PDB entry 2UV7 | X-ray diffraction, 2.00 A resolution | chain A

== Chain A ==
Protein: 5'-amp-activated protein kinase subunit gamma-1
Organism: Homo sapiens
Notes: fragment: cbs 3 and 4 fragment, residues 182-325
UniProtKB: P54619 (AAKG1_HUMAN); residues 182-325 here = UniProt positions 182-325
Sequence (152 residues; row label = number of the first residue in the row; note: 182 numbers in that range are skipped by the numbering (no residue carries them; nothing is unmodelled there); numbers below 1 keep their minus sign (Met-8 is residue -8)):
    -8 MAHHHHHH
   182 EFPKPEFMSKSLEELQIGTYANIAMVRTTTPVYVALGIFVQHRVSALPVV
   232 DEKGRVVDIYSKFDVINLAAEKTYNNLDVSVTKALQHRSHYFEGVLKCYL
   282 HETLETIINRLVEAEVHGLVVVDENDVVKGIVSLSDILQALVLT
Not modelled in the structure: -8 to -2, 325
Differences from the reference sequence: engineered mutation Gly299 (Arg in P54619)
Swiss-Prot annotation at these positions:
  - binding site (AMP): Thr200, Ala205, Ser226, Ala227, Ser242 to Asp245, Arg269, Leu277, His298, Ser314 to Asp317
  - binding site (ADP): Ser242 to Asp245, Arg269, Leu277
  - binding site (ATP): Ser242 to Asp245, Arg269, Leu277
  - modified residue: Ser261 (Phosphoserine), Thr263 (Phosphothreonine), Ser270 (Phosphoserine)
  - mutagenesis: Asp245 (D245A: Reduced AMP-activation of phosphorylation of PRKAA1 or PRKAA2. Reduced ADP activation of phosphorylation of PRKAA1 or PRKAA2), Asp317 (D317A: Reduced AMP-activation of phosphorylation of PRKAA1 or PRKAA2. Does not affect ADP activation of phosphorylation of PRKAA1 or PRKAA2)
Ligand contacts: adenosine monophosphate (AMP): Gly199, Thr200, Asn203, Ile204, Ala205, Val225, Ser226, Ala227, Leu228, Pro229, Lys243, Ile312, Ser314, Ser316, Asp317

== In short ==
Chain A binds adenosine monophosphate. Curated annotation (UniProt) lists 15 AMP-binding residues, 6
ADP-binding residues, 6 ATP-binding residues and 2 mutagenesis sites.
Chain A is 5'-amp-activated protein kinase subunit gamma-1 (Homo sapiens); the structure, Crystal Structure of
a CBS domain pair from the regulatory gamma1 subunit of human AMPK in ..., was determined by X-ray diffraction
(same publication as 2UV4, 2UV5 and 2UV6).
